1DDN - chains E and B of the 6 polymer chains in the assembly; structure by X-ray diffraction, 3.00 A resolution.

[Chain E]
Molecule: 33 base DNA containing toxin operator
Sequence (33 nucleotides; numbered 301 to 333; the number before each row is that of its first residue):
   301 ATATAATTAG GATAGCTTTA CCTAATTATT TTA

[Chain B]
Molecule: Diphtheria tox repressor
Source organism: Corynebacterium diphtheriae
Reference sequence: P33120 (DTXR_CORDI); residue numbers follow UniProt; this construct covers 1-226
Sequence (226 residues; numbered 1 to 226; the number before each row is that of its first residue):
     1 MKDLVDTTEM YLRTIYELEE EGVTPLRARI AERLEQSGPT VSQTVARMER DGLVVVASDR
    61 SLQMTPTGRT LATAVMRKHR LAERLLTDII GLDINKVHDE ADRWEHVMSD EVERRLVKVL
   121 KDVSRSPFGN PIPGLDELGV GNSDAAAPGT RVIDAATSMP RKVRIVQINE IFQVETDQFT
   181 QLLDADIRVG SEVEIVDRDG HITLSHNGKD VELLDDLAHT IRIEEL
Unresolved in the structure: 1-2, 121-226
Construct notes: engineered mutation Asp102 (Cys in P33120)
Ion coordination: Ni2+ site 1: Met10, Asp102, Glu105, His106; Ni2+ site 2: His79, Glu83, His98

[Interface between chain E and chain B]
Residue-residue contacts (15; chain E residue first):
  DT319(E) - Arg47(B)  sugar contact
  DT319(E) - Arg50(B)  salt bridge to the phosphate
  DA320(E) - Thr7(B)  sugar contact
  DA320(E) - Gln43(B)  base contact
  DA320(E) - Arg47(B)  salt bridge to the phosphate
  DC321(E) - Thr7(B)  hydrogen bond to the phosphate
  DC321(E) - Gln36(B)  hydrogen bond to the phosphate
  DC321(E) - Thr40(B)  sugar contact
  DC321(E) - Gln43(B)  hydrogen bond to the base
  DC322(E) - Ser37(B)  hydrogen bond to the phosphate
  DC322(E) - Thr40(B)  hydrogen bond to the phosphate
  DT323(E) - Ser37(B)  base contact
  DT323(E) - Pro39(B)  base contact
  DT329(E) - Arg60(B)  phosphate contact
  DT330(E) - Arg60(B)  salt bridge to the phosphate
Interface residues without a listed pair, chain E (8 interface residues in all): DA324
Interface residues without a listed pair, chain B (12 interface residues in all): Leu4, Glu35, Thr44

[Overview]
8 residues of chain E face 12 of chain B across their interface, with 5 hydrogen bonds and 3 salt bridges.
Among the polar pairs are DC321(E)-Gln43(B), DC321(E)-Thr7(B) and DC321(E)-Gln36(B). The Ni2+ site 1 is built
by Met10(B), Asp102(B), Glu105(B) and His106(B).
Chain E is 33 base DNA containing toxin operator and chain B is Diphtheria tox repressor (Corynebacterium
diphtheriae); the structure, Diphtheria tox repressor (C102D mutant)/tox DNA operator complex, was determined
by X-ray diffraction.
